Entry 9F0Z (electron microscopy, 3.42 A resolution); this record covers chains B and D of the 8 polymer chains in the assembly.

Chain B:
Molecule: R-strand DNA
Sequence (135 nucleotides; row label = number of the first residue in the row):
     9 CGCAAAAACAAGTTTTTGCTGATTTTTCTTTATAAATAGAGTGTTATGAA
    59 AAATTAGTTTCTCTTACTCTCTTTATGATATTTAAAAAAGCGGTGTCGGC
   109 GCGGCTACAACAACGCGCCGACACCGTTTTGTAGG
Disordered / not traced: 9, 95-143

Chain D:
Protein: Integration host factor subunit beta
Source organism: Escherichia coli K-12
UniProt: P0A6Y1 (IHFB_ECOLI); numbering as in UniProt (aligned over 1-94)
Sequence (94 residues; numbered 1 to 94; the number before each row is that of its first residue):
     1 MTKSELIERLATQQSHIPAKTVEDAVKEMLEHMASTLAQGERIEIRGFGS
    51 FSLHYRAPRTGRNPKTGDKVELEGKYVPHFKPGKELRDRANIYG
Swiss-Prot annotation at these positions:
  - mutagenesis: Glu44 (E44G/K/V: Altered DNA-binding specificity)

Chain B / chain D interface:
Contacting residue pairs (19):
  DT23(B) - Pro18(D)  phosphate contact
  DT23(B) - Lys20(D)  salt bridge to the phosphate
  DT24(B) - Pro18(D)  phosphate contact
  DT24(B) - Ala19(D)  hydrogen bond to the phosphate
  DT24(B) - Lys20(D)  hydrogen bond to the phosphate
  DT37(B) - Pro64(D)  base contact
  DT37(B) - Lys65(D)  hydrogen bond to the base
  DT38(B) - Arg62(D)  hydrogen bond to the base
  DT38(B) - Pro64(D)  base contact
  DT39(B) - Arg62(D)  hydrogen bond to the sugar
  DA42(B) - Arg56(D)  sugar contact
  DA43(B) - His54(D)  salt bridge to the phosphate
  DA43(B) - His79(D)  phosphate contact
  DA44(B) - His79(D)  salt bridge to the phosphate
  DA44(B) - Lys81(D)  salt bridge to the phosphate
  DT53(B) - Arg46(D)  hydrogen bond to the base
  DA54(B) - Arg46(D)  hydrogen bond to the sugar
  DT55(B) - Ile45(D)  phosphate contact
  DT55(B) - Arg46(D)  hydrogen bond to the phosphate
Other interface residues (no listed pair), chain B (12 interface residues in all): DT41
Other interface residues (no listed pair), chain D (14 interface residues in all): Glu44, Phe80

Summary:
Chain B and chain D form an interface of 12 and 14 residues respectively; the contacts include 8 hydrogen
bonds and 4 salt bridges. Polar pairs include DT37(B)-Lys65(D), DT38(B)-Arg62(D) and DT53(B)-Arg46(D). Curated
annotation (UniProt) lists one mutagenesis site on chain D.
Here chain B is R-strand DNA and chain D is Integration host factor subunit beta (Escherichia coli K-12).
Entry 9F0Z (CryoEM structure of the F plasmid relaxosome with truncated TraI1-863 in its TE mode, derived from
...) was determined by electron microscopy (same publication as 9F0X, 9F0Y, 9F10, 9F11 and 9F12).
